8UY9 - chain A; structure by electron microscopy, 3.65 A resolution.

== Chain A ==
Molecule: Magnesium-transporting ATPase, P-type 1
Organism: Escherichia coli
UniProtKB: P0ABB8 (ATMA_ECOLI); residue numbers follow UniProt; this construct covers 1-898
Amino-acid sequence (904 residues; row label = number of the first residue in the row):
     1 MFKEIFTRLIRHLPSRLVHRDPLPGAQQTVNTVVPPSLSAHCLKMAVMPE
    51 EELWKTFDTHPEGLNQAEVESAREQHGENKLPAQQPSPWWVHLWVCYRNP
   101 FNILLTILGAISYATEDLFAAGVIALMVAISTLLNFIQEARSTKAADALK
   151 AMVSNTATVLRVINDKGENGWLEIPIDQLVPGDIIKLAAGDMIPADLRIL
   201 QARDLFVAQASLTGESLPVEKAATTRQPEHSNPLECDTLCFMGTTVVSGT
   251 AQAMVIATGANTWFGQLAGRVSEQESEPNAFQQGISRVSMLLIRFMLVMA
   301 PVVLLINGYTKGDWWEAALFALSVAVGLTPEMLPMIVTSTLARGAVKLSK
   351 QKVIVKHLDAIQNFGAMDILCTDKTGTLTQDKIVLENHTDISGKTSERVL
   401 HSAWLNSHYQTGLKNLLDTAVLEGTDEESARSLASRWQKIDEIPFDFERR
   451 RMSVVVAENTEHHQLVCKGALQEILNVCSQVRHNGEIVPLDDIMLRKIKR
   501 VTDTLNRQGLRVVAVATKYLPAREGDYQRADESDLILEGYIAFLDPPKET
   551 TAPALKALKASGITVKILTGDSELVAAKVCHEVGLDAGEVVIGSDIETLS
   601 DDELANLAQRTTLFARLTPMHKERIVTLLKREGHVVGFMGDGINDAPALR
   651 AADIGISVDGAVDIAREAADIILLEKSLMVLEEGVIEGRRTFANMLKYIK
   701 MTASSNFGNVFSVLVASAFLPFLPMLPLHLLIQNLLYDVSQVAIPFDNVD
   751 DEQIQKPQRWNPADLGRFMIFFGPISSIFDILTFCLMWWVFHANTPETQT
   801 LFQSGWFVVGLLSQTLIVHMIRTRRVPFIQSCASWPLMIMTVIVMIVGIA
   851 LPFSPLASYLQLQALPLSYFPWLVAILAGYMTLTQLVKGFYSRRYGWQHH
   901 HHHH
Not modelled in the structure: 1-33, 893-904
Differences from the reference sequence: expression tag (899-904)
UniProt features mapped onto this chain:
  - active site: D373 (4-aspartylphosphate intermediate)
  - binding site (Mg(2+)): E331, D641, D645, N709, N734, D738
Ion coordination: Mg2+ near N709 (its only coordinating residue here)
Reported in the primary citation:
  - conformationally variable residues (side-chain flip): E331
  - catalytic residues: E215, D373 (citing earlier work)
  - mutagenesis - D373N: abolished catalytic activity
  - mutagenesis - E331A, D373N, D780A: abolished growth
  - mutagenesis - E215A, D441A, D738A: decreased growth
  - mutagenesis - D191A, T213A, E220A, D663A: unchanged growth
  - specificity-determining residues: D780 (by similarity / conservation)
  - mutagenesis - D780A: unchanged catalytic activity
  - mutagenesis - D441A: decreased catalytic activity

== Summary ==
From UniProt: active-site residue D373 and 6 Mg2+-binding residues. From the paper: catalytic residues E215
and D373; E331A, D373N and D780A abolish growth; 10 substitutions were tested in all.
Chain A is Magnesium-transporting ATPase, P-type 1 (Escherichia coli); the structure, Magnesium transporter
MgtA monomer from E. coli in 5 mM MgCl2, was determined by electron microscopy, deposited together with 8UY7,
8UY8, 8UYA, 8UYB and 8UYC.
